5EMO - chains A and B of the 4 polymer chains in the assembly; structure by X-ray diffraction, 3.03 A resolution.

# Chain A (and B)
Protein: KH domain-containing, RNA-binding, signal transduction-associated protein 3
Source organism: Homo sapiens
Notes: fragment: RNA binding protein; chain B of this document is another copy of the same molecule, construct and numbering; everything in this record applies to it too
UniProt: O75525 (KHDR3_HUMAN); residue numbers follow UniProt; this construct covers 1-183
Chain sequence (185 residues; each row starts with the number of its first residue; numbers below 1 keep their minus sign (Gly-1 is residue -1)):
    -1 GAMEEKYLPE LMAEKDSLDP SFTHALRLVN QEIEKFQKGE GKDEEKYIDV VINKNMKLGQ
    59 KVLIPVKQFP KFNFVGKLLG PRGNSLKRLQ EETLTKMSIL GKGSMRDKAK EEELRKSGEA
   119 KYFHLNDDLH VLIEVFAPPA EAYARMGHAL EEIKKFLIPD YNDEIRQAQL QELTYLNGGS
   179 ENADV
Not modelled in the structure: -1 to 4, 33-45, 162-183 (chain B: -1 to 1, 36-44, 158-183)
Sequence notes: expression tag (-1 to 0)
Curated features (UniProtKB/Swiss-Prot):
  - cross-link: Lys4 (Glycyl lysine isopeptide (Lys-Gly) (interchain with G-Cter in SUMO2))
  - mutagenesis: Tyr141 (Y141E: Fails to influence alternative splicing of CD44, NRXN2 and NRXN3)
What the authors report for this chain:
  - self-association interface (contacts with another copy of this molecule); pairs are residue here / residue on that copy: Gln58-Tyr141 (hydrogen bond), Ile46, Lys59, Leu61, Asp125, Ala138, Tyr141, Met144, Gly145, Leu148
  - mutagenesis - Y141E: unchanged binding to UAAA RNAs
  - mutagenesis - Y141E: decreased binding to two UAAA-binding sites
  - mutagenesis - Y141E: abolished signaling in response to Neurexin2
  - mutagenesis - Y141E: decreased localization

# How chain A and chain B interact
Pairs across the interface (77):
  Glu8(A) - His22(B)  salt bridge
  Leu9(A) - His22(B)
  Glu12(A) - Phe20(B)
  Glu12(A) - Thr21(B)  hydrogen bond (side chain-backbone)
  Glu12(A) - His22(B)
  Glu12(A) - Ala23(B)  hydrogen bond (side chain-backbone)
  Ser15(A) - Phe20(B)
  Leu16(A) - Leu16(B)  hydrophobic
  Leu16(A) - Phe20(B)  hydrophobic
  Phe20(A) - Glu12(B)
  Phe20(A) - Ser15(B)
  Phe20(A) - Leu16(B)  hydrophobic
  Thr21(A) - Glu12(B)  hydrogen bond (backbone-side chain)
  His22(A) - Tyr5(B)
  His22(A) - Glu8(B)  salt bridge
  His22(A) - Leu9(B)
  His22(A) - Glu12(B)  hydrogen bond (backbone-side chain)
  Ala23(A) - Glu12(B)  hydrogen bond (backbone-side chain)
  Ala23(A) - Val27(B)  hydrophobic
  Arg25(A) - Tyr5(B)  hydrogen bond
  Leu26(A) - Leu26(B)
  Leu26(A) - Val27(B)  hydrophobic
  Leu26(A) - Glu30(B)
  Val27(A) - Ala23(B)  hydrophobic
  Glu30(A) - Leu26(B)
  Ile46(A) - Gln58(B)
  Ile46(A) - Lys59(B)  hydrogen bond (backbone-backbone)
  Ile46(A) - Val60(B)
  Ile46(A) - Leu61(B)  hydrogen bond (backbone-backbone)
  Asp47(A) - Gln66(B)  hydrogen bond
  Val48(A) - Lys152(B)  hydrogen bond (backbone-side chain)
  Val48(A) - Leu155(B)  hydrophobic
  Val49(A) - Gln66(B)
  Val49(A) - Leu155(B)
  Val49(A) - Ile156(B)  hydrophobic
  Asn51(A) - Lys152(B)
  Met54(A) - Gln58(B)
  Gln58(A) - Ile46(B)
  Gln58(A) - Met54(B)
  Gln58(A) - Tyr141(B)  hydrogen bond
  Lys59(A) - Tyr45(B)
  Lys59(A) - Ile46(B)  hydrogen bond (backbone-backbone)
  Val60(A) - Ile46(B)
  Val60(A) - Val48(B)  hydrophobic
  Leu61(A) - Tyr45(B)  hydrophobic
  Leu61(A) - Ile46(B)  hydrogen bond (backbone-backbone)
  Leu61(A) - Asp47(B)
  Pro63(A) - Val49(B)  hydrophobic
  Gln66(A) - Asp47(B)
  Gln66(A) - Val49(B)
  Lys100(A) - Lys4(B)
  Glu110(A) - Lys4(B)  salt bridge
  Arg113(A) - Lys4(B)
  Arg113(A) - Glu8(B)  salt bridge
  Phe121(A) - Tyr5(B)  hydrophobic
  Asn124(A) - Glu2(B)
  Asp125(A) - Tyr45(B)
  Asp126(A) - Tyr45(B)  hydrogen bond (backbone-side chain)
  His128(A) - Tyr45(B)  hydrogen bond
  Pro137(A) - Leu148(B)
  Ala138(A) - Gly145(B)
  Ala138(A) - Leu148(B)  hydrophobic
  Ala138(A) - Glu149(B)
  Tyr141(A) - Gly57(B)
  Tyr141(A) - Gln58(B)  hydrogen bond
  Tyr141(A) - Tyr141(B)
  Tyr141(A) - Met144(B)  hydrophobic
  Tyr141(A) - Gly145(B)
  Tyr141(A) - Leu148(B)  hydrophobic
  Met144(A) - Tyr141(B)  hydrophobic
  Gly145(A) - Ala138(B)
  Gly145(A) - Tyr141(B)
  Leu148(A) - Pro137(B)
  Leu148(A) - Tyr141(B)  hydrophobic
  Glu149(A) - Ala138(B)
  Lys152(A) - Ala138(B)
  Leu155(A) - Val48(B)  hydrophobic
Interface residues without a listed pair, chain A (48 interface residues in all): Leu6, Leu56, Gly57, Phe67, Ala142, Ile156
Interface residues without a listed pair, chain B (42 interface residues in all): Arg25, Ile50, Leu56, Pro63, Ala142

# Summary
The interface between chain A and chain B involves 48 residues on one side and 42 on the other; the contacts
include 16 hydrogen bonds and 4 salt bridges. Polar contacts include Glu8(A)-His22(B), Glu110(A)-Lys4(B) and
Arg113(A)-Glu8(B). The paper reports that Y141E of chain A reduces binding to two UAAA-binding sites; a
self-association interface involving Ile46(A), Gln58(A) and Lys59(A) among others.
Chain A and chain B are both KH domain-containing, RNA-binding, signal transduction-associated protein 3 (Homo
sapiens); the structure, Structure of the star domain of T-STAR in complex with AUUAAA RNA, was determined by
X-ray diffraction (same publication as 5EL3, 5ELR, 5ELS and 5ELT).
